PDB entry 3BTF | X-ray diffraction, 1.80 A resolution | chains E and I

[Chain E]
Protein: Protein (TRYPSIN)
From: Bos taurus
Notes: EC 3.4.21.4
Reference sequence: P00760 (TRY1_BOVIN); the construct lacks a stretch of the UniProt sequence and is renumbered around it, so the offset changes along the chain: 16-34 = UniProt 21-39; 37-67 = UniProt 40-70; 69-125 = UniProt 71-127; 127-130 = UniProt 128-131; 5 more segments
Sequence (223 residues; each row starts with the number of its first residue; note: 10 numbers in that range are skipped by the numbering (no residue carries them; nothing is unmodelled there)):
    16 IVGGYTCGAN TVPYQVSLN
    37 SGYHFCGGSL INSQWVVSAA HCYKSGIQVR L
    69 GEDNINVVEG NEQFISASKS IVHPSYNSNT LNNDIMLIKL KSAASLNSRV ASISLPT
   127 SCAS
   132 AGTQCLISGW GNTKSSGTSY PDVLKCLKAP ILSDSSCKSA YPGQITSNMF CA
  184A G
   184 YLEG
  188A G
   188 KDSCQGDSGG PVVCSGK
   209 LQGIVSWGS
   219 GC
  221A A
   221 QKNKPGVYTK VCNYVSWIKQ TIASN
Disulfide bonds: Cys22-Cys157, Cys42-Cys58, Cys128-Cys232, Cys136-Cys201, Cys168-Cys182, Cys191-Cys220
Metal / ion sites: Ca2+: Glu70, Asn72, Val75, Glu80

[Chain I]
Protein: Protein (PANCREATIC trypsin inhibitor)
From: Bos taurus
Reference sequence: P00974 (BPT1_BOVIN); residues 501-558 here correspond to UniProt positions 1-58 (UniProt number = residue number - 500)
Sequence (58 residues; row label = number of the first residue in the row):
   501 RPDFCLEPPY TGPCFARIIR YFYNAKAGLC QTFVYGGCRA KRNNFKSAED CLRTCGGA
Unresolved in the structure: 501-502
Differences from the reference sequence: engineered mutation Phe515 (Lys15 in P00974), Leu552 (Met52 in P00974)
Disulfide bonds: Cys505-Cys555, Cys514-Cys538, Cys530-Cys551

[Chain E / chain I interface]
Residue-residue contacts (39):
  Tyr39(E) - Arg517(I)
  Tyr39(E) - Ile518(I)
  Tyr39(E) - Ile519(I)  hydrogen bond (side chain-backbone)
  His40(E) - Arg517(I)  hydrogen bond (backbone-side chain)
  Phe41(E) - Ala516(I)
  Phe41(E) - Arg517(I)  hydrogen bond (backbone-backbone)
  Cys42(E) - Ala516(I)  hydrophobic
  His57(E) - Cys514(I)
  His57(E) - Phe515(I)
  His57(E) - Ala516(I)
  His57(E) - Gly536(I)
  His57(E) - Gly537(I)
  Lys60(E) - Ile518(I)
  Asn97(E) - Arg539(I)  hydrogen bond (backbone-side chain)
  Leu99(E) - Cys514(I)  hydrophobic
  Leu99(E) - Cys538(I)  hydrophobic
  Tyr151(E) - Arg517(I)
  Ser190(E) - Phe515(I)
  Cys191(E) - Phe515(I)
  Gln192(E) - Thr511(I)
  Gln192(E) - Gly512(I)
  Gln192(E) - Cys514(I)  hydrogen bond (side chain-backbone)
  Gln192(E) - Phe515(I)
  Gln192(E) - Ala516(I)
  Gly193(E) - Phe515(I)  hydrogen bond (backbone-backbone)
  Gly193(E) - Ala516(I)
  Gly193(E) - Arg517(I)
  Asp194(E) - Phe515(I)  hydrogen bond (backbone-backbone)
  Ser195(E) - Phe515(I)  hydrogen bond (backbone-backbone)
  Ser195(E) - Ala516(I)  hydrogen bond (side chain-backbone)
  Val213(E) - Phe515(I)  hydrophobic
  Ser214(E) - Cys514(I)
  Ser214(E) - Phe515(I)  hydrogen bond (backbone-backbone)
  Trp215(E) - Pro513(I)
  Trp215(E) - Phe515(I)
  Gly216(E) - Pro513(I)  hydrogen bond (backbone-backbone)
  Gly216(E) - Phe515(I)
  Gly219(E) - Phe515(I)
  Cys220(E) - Phe515(I)  hydrophobic
Also at the interface, not in a pair above, chain E (23 interface residues in all): Ser96, Thr98
Also at the interface, not in a pair above, chain I (14 interface residues in all): Val534

[Overview]
The interface between chain E and chain I involves 23 residues on one side and 14 on the other, with 11
hydrogen bonds. Among the polar pairs are Tyr39(E)-Ile519(I), His40(E)-Arg517(I) and Asn97(E)-Arg539(I). The
Ca2+ site is built by Glu70(E), Asn72(E), Val75(E) and Glu80(E).
Here chain E is Protein (TRYPSIN) and chain I is Protein (PANCREATIC trypsin inhibitor), both from Bos taurus.
Entry 3BTF (The crystal structures of the complexes between bovine beta-trypsin and ten P1 variants of bpti)
was determined by X-ray diffraction (same publication as 3BTD, 3BTE, 3BTG, 3BTH, 3BTK, 3BTM and 3 further
entries).
